5DKJ - chains A and G of the 28 polymer chains in the assembly; structure by X-ray diffraction, 2.80 A resolution.

Chain A:
Protein: Proteasome subunit alpha type-2
Organism: Saccharomyces cerevisiae (strain ATCC 204508 / S288c)
Notes: EC 3.4.25.1
UniProtKB: P23639 (PSA2_YEAST); residue numbers follow UniProt; this construct covers 1-250
Sequence (250 residues; each row starts with the number of its first residue):
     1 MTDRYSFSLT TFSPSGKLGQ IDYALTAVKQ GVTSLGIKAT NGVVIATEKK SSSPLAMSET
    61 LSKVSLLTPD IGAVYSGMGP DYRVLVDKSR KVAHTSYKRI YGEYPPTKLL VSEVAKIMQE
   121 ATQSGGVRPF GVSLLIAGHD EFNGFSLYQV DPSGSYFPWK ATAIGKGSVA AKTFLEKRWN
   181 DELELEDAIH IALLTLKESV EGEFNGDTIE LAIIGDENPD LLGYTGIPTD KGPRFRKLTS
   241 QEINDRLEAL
Swiss-Prot annotation at these positions:
  - cross-link: Lys108 (Glycyl lysine isopeptide (Lys-Gly) (interchain with G-Cter in ubiquitin))

Chain G:
Protein: Proteasome subunit alpha type-1
Organism: Saccharomyces cerevisiae (strain ATCC 204508 / S288c)
Notes: EC 3.4.25.1
UniProtKB: P21243 (PSA1_YEAST); residues -8 to 243 here correspond to UniProt positions 1-252 (UniProt number = residue number + 9)
Sequence (252 residues; row label = number of the first residue in the row; numbers below 1 keep their minus sign (Met-8 is residue -8)):
    -8 MSGAAAASAA GYDRHITIFS PEGRLYQVEY AFKATNQTNI NSLAVRGKDC TVVISQKKVP
    52 DKLLDPTTVS YIFCISRTIG MVVNGPIPDA RNAALRAKAE AAEFRYKYGY DMPCDVLAKR
   112 MANLSQIYTQ RAYMRPLGVI LTFVSVDEEL GPSIYKTDPA GYYVGYKATA TGPKQQEITT
   172 NLENHFKKSK IDHINEESWE KVVEFAITHM IDALGTEFSK NDLEVGVATK DKFFTLSAEN
   232 IEERLVAIAE QD
Not modelled in the structure: -8 to 1, 243
Metal / ion sites: Mg2+: Thr8, Tyr119, Arg122, Met125

Chain A / chain G interface:
Pairs across the interface - 64 pairs, chain A then chain G:
  Asp3(A) - Tyr124(G)
  Tyr5(A) - Ile7(G)
  Tyr5(A) - Ala123(G)  hydrophobic
  Tyr5(A) - Tyr124(G)  hydrophobic
  Leu9(A) - Ala123(G)  hydrophobic
  Gln20(A) - Ile9(G)
  Gln20(A) - Phe10(G)  hydrogen bond (side chain-backbone)
  Tyr23(A) - Phe10(G)  hydrophobic
  Tyr23(A) - Ser11(G)
  Tyr23(A) - Pro12(G)  hydrophobic
  Tyr23(A) - Gly14(G)
  Ala24(A) - Phe10(G)  hydrophobic
  Thr26(A) - Pro12(G)
  Thr26(A) - Glu13(G)
  Ala27(A) - Gly14(G)
  Ser52(A) - Tyr153(G)  hydrogen bond
  Pro54(A) - Lys158(G)
  Pro54(A) - Glu174(G)
  Leu55(A) - Tyr157(G)
  Leu55(A) - Lys158(G)  hydrogen bond (backbone-backbone)
  Leu55(A) - Ala159(G)
  Leu55(A) - Thr170(G)
  Leu55(A) - Glu174(G)
  Leu55(A) - Phe177(G)  hydrophobic
  Ala56(A) - Val155(G)  hydrophobic
  Ala56(A) - Gly156(G)
  Ala56(A) - Tyr157(G)  hydrophobic
  Met57(A) - Arg37(G)
  Met57(A) - Val155(G)
  Met57(A) - Gly156(G)  hydrogen bond (backbone-backbone)
  Met57(A) - Tyr157(G)
  Met57(A) - Lys158(G)
  Thr60(A) - Tyr146(G)
  Thr60(A) - Val155(G)
  Thr60(A) - Gly156(G)  hydrogen bond (side chain-backbone)
  Leu61(A) - Tyr153(G)  hydrophobic
  Met78(A) - Phe10(G)  hydrophobic
  Met78(A) - Leu16(G)  hydrophobic
  Pro80(A) - Gln117(G)
  Pro80(A) - Ala151(G)
  Pro80(A) - Gly152(G)
  Pro80(A) - Tyr153(G)
  Asp81(A) - Gln117(G)
  Arg83(A) - Ala113(G)  hydrogen bond (side chain-backbone)
  Arg83(A) - Asn114(G)
  Arg83(A) - Gly152(G)  hydrogen bond (side chain-backbone)
  Arg83(A) - Tyr154(G)
  Val84(A) - Asn114(G)
  Val84(A) - Gln117(G)
  Asp87(A) - Lys110(G)  salt bridge
  Asp87(A) - Asn114(G)
  Gly126(A) - Arg122(G)
  Gly126(A) - Ala123(G)  hydrogen bond (backbone-backbone)
  Val127(A) - Gln121(G)
  Val127(A) - Arg122(G)
  Arg128(A) - Thr8(G)
  Arg128(A) - Phe10(G)
  Arg128(A) - Leu16(G)
  Arg128(A) - Thr120(G)  hydrogen bond (side chain-backbone)
  Arg128(A) - Gln121(G)  hydrogen bond (backbone-backbone)
  Pro129(A) - Phe10(G)
  Pro129(A) - Gln121(G)
  Phe130(A) - Gln121(G)
  Gly131(A) - Phe10(G)
Interface residues without a listed pair, chain A (32 interface residues in all): Met1, Thr2, Gln30, Ser53, Ala121
Interface residues without a listed pair, chain G (34 interface residues in all): Thr160, Leu173

Overview:
Chain A and chain G form an interface of 32 and 34 residues respectively; the contacts include 10 hydrogen
bonds and 1 salt bridge. Polar pairs include Asp87(A)-Lys110(G), Gln20(A)-Phe10(G) and Ser52(A)-Tyr153(G).
Thr8(G), Tyr119(G), Arg122(G) and Met125(G) form the Mg2+ site.
Here chain A is Proteasome subunit alpha type-2 and chain G is Proteasome subunit alpha type-1, both from
Saccharomyces cerevisiae (strain ATCC 204508 / S288c). Entry 5DKJ (Yeast 20S proteasome in complex with
octreotide-PI) was determined by X-ray diffraction together with 5DKI from the same study.
